Entry 3NW3 (X-ray diffraction, 2.50 A resolution); this record covers chains A and C of the 4 polymer chains in the assembly.

Chain A (and C):
Molecule: Peptidoglycan recognition protein 1
Source organism: Camelus dromedarius
Notes: chain C of this document is another copy of the same molecule, construct and numbering; everything in this record applies to it too
UniProtKB: Q9GK12 (PGRP1_CAMDR); residues 1-171 here correspond to UniProt positions 23-193 (UniProt number = residue number + 22)
Amino-acid sequence (171 residues; numbered 1 to 171; the number before each row is that of its first residue):
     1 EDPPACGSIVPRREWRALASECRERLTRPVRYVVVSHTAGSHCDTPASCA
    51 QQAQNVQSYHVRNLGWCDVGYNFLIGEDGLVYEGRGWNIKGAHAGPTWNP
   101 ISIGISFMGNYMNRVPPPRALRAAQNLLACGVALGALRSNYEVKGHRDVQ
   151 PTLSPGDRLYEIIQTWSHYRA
Disulfides: Cys-6/Cys-130, Cys-22/Cys-67, Cys-43/Cys-49
Reported in the primary citation:
  - binding site for D-glutamine: Asp-148

Interface between chain A and chain C:
Contacting residue pairs (12):
  Arg-31(A) / Glu-21(C)  salt bridge
  Arg-31(A) / Gly-65(C)  hydrogen bond (side chain-backbone)
  Arg-31(A) / Trp-66(C)  hydrogen bond (side chain-backbone)
  Arg-31(A) / Cys-67(C)
  Tyr-32(A) / Glu-21(C)  hydrogen bond (side chain-backbone)
  Tyr-32(A) / Cys-22(C)
  Thr-97(A) / Arg-23(C)
  Trp-98(A) / Arg-23(C)
  Ile-101(A) / Arg-23(C)
  Arg-138(A) / Gly-65(C)
  Asn-140(A) / Gly-65(C)  hydrogen bond (side chain-backbone)
  Ala-171(A) / Glu-24(C)
Other interface residues (no listed pair), chain A (9 interface residues in all): Lys-144
Other interface residues (no listed pair), chain C (9 interface residues in all): Val-61, Leu-64

In short:
The chain A/chain C interface involves 9 residues from each chain; the contacts include 4 hydrogen bonds and 1
salt bridge. Polar contacts include Arg-31(A)/Glu-21(C), Arg-31(A)/Gly-65(C) and Arg-31(A)/Trp-66(C). The
paper reports a binding site for D-glutamine at Asp-148(A).
Both chains are Peptidoglycan recognition protein 1 (Camelus dromedarius). Entry 3NW3 (Crystal structure of
the complex of peptidoglycan recognition protein (PGRP-S) with the PGN Fragment at 2.5 ...) was determined by
X-ray diffraction, deposited together with 3NG4.
